Entry 4QVW (X-ray diffraction, 3.00 A resolution); this record covers chains F and G of the 28 polymer chains in the assembly.

[Chain F]
Name: Probable proteasome subunit alpha type-7
From: Saccharomyces cerevisiae
Notes: EC 3.4.25.1
UniProtKB: P21242 (PSA7_YEAST); residues -3 to 284 here correspond to UniProt positions 1-288 (UniProt number = residue number + 4)
Chain sequence (288 residues; each row starts with the number of its first residue; numbers below 1 keep their minus sign (Met-3 is residue -3)):
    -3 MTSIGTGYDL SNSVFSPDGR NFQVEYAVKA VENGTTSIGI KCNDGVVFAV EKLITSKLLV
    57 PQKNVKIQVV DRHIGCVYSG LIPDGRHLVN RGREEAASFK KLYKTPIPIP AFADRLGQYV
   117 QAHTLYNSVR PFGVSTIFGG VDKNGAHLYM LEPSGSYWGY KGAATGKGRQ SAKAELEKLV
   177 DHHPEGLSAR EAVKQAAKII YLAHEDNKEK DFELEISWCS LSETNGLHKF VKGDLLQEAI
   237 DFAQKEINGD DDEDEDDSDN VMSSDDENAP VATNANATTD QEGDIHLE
Disordered / not traced: -3 to 1, 245-284
Swiss-Prot annotation at these positions:
  - modified residue: Thr-2 (N-acetylthreonine)

[Chain G]
Name: Proteasome subunit alpha type-1
From: Saccharomyces cerevisiae
Notes: EC 3.4.25.1
UniProtKB: P21243 (PSA1_YEAST); residues -8 to 243 here correspond to UniProt positions 1-252 (UniProt number = residue number + 9)
Chain sequence (252 residues; numbered -8 to 243; the number before each row is that of its first residue; numbers below 1 keep their minus sign (Met-8 is residue -8)):
    -8 MSGAAAASAA GYDRHITIFS PEGRLYQVEY AFKATNQTNI NSLAVRGKDC TVVISQKKVP
    52 DKLLDPTTVS YIFCISRTIG MVVNGPIPDA RNAALRAKAE AAEFRYKYGY DMPCDVLAKR
   112 MANLSQIYTQ RAYMRPLGVI LTFVSVDEEL GPSIYKTDPA GYYVGYKATA TGPKQQEITT
   172 NLENHFKKSK IDHINEESWE KVVEFAITHM IDALGTEFSK NDLEVGVATK DKFFTLSAEN
   232 IEERLVAIAE QD
Disordered / not traced: -8 to 1, 243
Bound ions: Mg2+: Thr8, Tyr119, Arg122, Met125

[Interface between chain F and chain G]
Residue-residue contacts - 63 pairs, chain F then chain G:
  Thr2(F) - His6(G)
  Gly3(F) - His6(G)
  Tyr4(F) - Arg5(G)
  Tyr4(F) - His6(G)
  Tyr4(F) - Tyr21(G)
  Ser9(F) - Arg126(G)
  Val10(F) - His6(G)
  Val10(F) - Gln18(G)
  Phe11(F) - Gln18(G)  hydrogen bond (backbone-side chain)
  Phe11(F) - Tyr21(G)
  Phe11(F) - Ala22(G)  hydrophobic
  Phe11(F) - Ala25(G)  hydrophobic
  Phe11(F) - Arg126(G)
  Phe11(F) - Pro127(G)
  Ser12(F) - Tyr21(G)
  Pro13(F) - Tyr21(G)  hydrophobic
  Pro13(F) - Lys24(G)  hydrogen bond (backbone-side chain)
  Asp14(F) - Lys24(G)
  Gly15(F) - Tyr21(G)
  Gly15(F) - Ala25(G)
  Lys37(F) - Asp56(G)  salt bridge
  Asp110(F) - Arg82(G)
  Gln114(F) - Arg82(G)  hydrogen bond (side chain-backbone)
  Gln114(F) - Asn83(G)
  Gln114(F) - Leu86(G)
  Gln117(F) - Pro79(G)
  Gln117(F) - Asp80(G)
  Gln117(F) - Asn83(G)  hydrogen bond
  Gln117(F) - Arg126(G)  hydrogen bond
  Thr120(F) - Arg126(G)  hydrogen bond (backbone-side chain)
  Leu121(F) - Tyr124(G)
  Leu121(F) - Arg126(G)
  Leu121(F) - Leu128(G)  hydrophobic
  Tyr122(F) - Tyr124(G)
  Tyr122(F) - Met125(G)  hydrophobic
  Ser150(F) - Pro79(G)
  Gly151(F) - Pro79(G)
  Ser152(F) - Ile78(G)
  Ser152(F) - Pro79(G)
  Tyr153(F) - Arg82(G)  hydrogen bond (backbone-side chain)
  Trp154(F) - Leu55(G)  hydrophobic
  Trp154(F) - Thr59(G)
  Trp154(F) - Val60(G)  hydrophobic
  Trp154(F) - Ser61(G)
  Trp154(F) - Tyr62(G)
  Trp154(F) - Ile78(G)  hydrophobic
  Trp154(F) - Arg82(G)
  Gly155(F) - Leu55(G)
  Gly155(F) - Asp56(G)  hydrogen bond (backbone-backbone)
  Gly155(F) - Thr59(G)  hydrogen bond (backbone-side chain)
  Tyr156(F) - Leu54(G)
  Tyr156(F) - Leu55(G)
  Tyr156(F) - Asp56(G)
  Lys157(F) - Lys53(G)
  Lys157(F) - Leu54(G)  hydrogen bond (backbone-backbone)
  Lys157(F) - Leu55(G)
  Gly158(F) - Leu54(G)  hydrogen bond (backbone-backbone)
  Lys169(F) - Leu54(G)
  Leu172(F) - Leu54(G)  hydrophobic
  Glu173(F) - Lys53(G)
  Glu173(F) - Leu54(G)
  Val176(F) - Leu54(G)  hydrophobic
  Asp177(F) - Lys53(G)  salt bridge
Interface residues without a listed pair, chain F (32 interface residues in all): Tyr145
Interface residues without a listed pair, chain G (29 interface residues in all): Asp52, Pro57, Gly129

[Summary]
32 residues of chain F and 29 residues of chain G are in contact, with 11 hydrogen bonds and 2 salt bridges.
Polar pairs include Lys37(F)-Asp56(G), Asp177(F)-Lys53(G) and Phe11(F)-Gln18(G). The Mg2+ site is built by
Thr8(G), Tyr119(G), Arg122(G) and Met125(G).
Chain F is Probable proteasome subunit alpha type-7 and chain G is Proteasome subunit alpha type-1, both from
Saccharomyces cerevisiae; the structure, yCP beta5-A49S-mutant in complex with bortezomib, was determined by
X-ray diffraction, deposited together with 4QUX, 4QUY, 4QV0, 4QV1, 4QV3, 4QV4 and 42 further entries.
